PDB entry 8DAQ | electron microscopy, 4.35 A resolution (low resolution: residue-level contacts below are approximate; hydrogen-bond / salt-bridge calls are withheld) | chains A and G of the 8 polymer chains in the assembly

[Chain A (and G)]
Name: E1 envelope glycoprotein
From: Western equine encephalitis virus
Notes: chain G of this document is another copy of the same molecule, construct and numbering; everything in this record applies to it too
Reference sequence: Q1W679 (Q1W679_WEEV); residues 1-438 here correspond to UniProt positions 798-1235 (UniProt number = residue number + 797)
Sequence (438 residues; row label = number of the first residue in the row):
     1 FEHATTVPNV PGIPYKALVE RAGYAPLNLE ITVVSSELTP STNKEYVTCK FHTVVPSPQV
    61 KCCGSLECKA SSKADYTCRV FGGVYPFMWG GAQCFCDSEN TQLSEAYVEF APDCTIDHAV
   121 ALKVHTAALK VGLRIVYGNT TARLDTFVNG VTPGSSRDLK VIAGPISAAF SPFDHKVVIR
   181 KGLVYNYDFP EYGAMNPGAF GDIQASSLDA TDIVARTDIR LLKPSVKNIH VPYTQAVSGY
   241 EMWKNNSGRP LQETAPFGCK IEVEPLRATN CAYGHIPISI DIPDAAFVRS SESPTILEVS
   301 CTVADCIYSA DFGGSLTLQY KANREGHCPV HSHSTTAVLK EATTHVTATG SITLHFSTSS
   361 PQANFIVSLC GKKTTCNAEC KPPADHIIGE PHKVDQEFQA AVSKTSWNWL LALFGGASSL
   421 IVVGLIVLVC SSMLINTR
Cystine bridges: C49-C114, C62-C94, C63-C96, C68-C78, C259-C271, C301-C376, C306-C380, C328-C370
Glycans and other covalent adducts: N-acetylglucosamine (NAG) linked to N139

[Chain A / chain G interface]
Pairs across the interface - 7 pairs, chain A then chain G:
  D305(A) - A22(G)
  C306(A) - A22(G)
  I307(A) - A22(G)
  S315(A) - G23(G)
  S315(A) - R289(G)
  T353(A) - S291(G)
  H355(A) - R289(G)
Other interface residues (no listed pair), chain A (9 interface residues in all): G313, S351, A384
Other interface residues (no listed pair), chain G (7 interface residues in all): F1, S290, N323

[In short]
9 residues of chain A face 7 of chain G across their interface. N-acetylglucosamine is covalently linked to
N139(A).
Chain A and chain G are both E1 envelope glycoprotein (Western equine encephalitis virus); the structure,
CryoEM structure of Western equine encephalitis virus VLP, was determined by electron microscopy, deposited
together with 8DAN and 8SQN.
